1JGQ - chains A and F of the 25 polymer chains in the assembly; structure by X-ray diffraction, 5.00 A resolution (low resolution: residue-level contacts below are approximate; hydrogen-bond / salt-bridge calls are withheld).

== Chain A ==
Molecule: 30S 16S ribosomal RNA
From: Thermus thermophilus
Sequence (1522 nucleotides; numbered 0 to 1544 plus 19 insertion-coded residues; 42 numbers in that range are skipped by the numbering (no residue carries them; nothing is unmodelled there); the number before each row is that of its first residue; a row labelled like 186A-186F holds insertion residues (186A, then the next letters in order); numbering starts at 0):
     0 UUUGUUGGAGAGUUUGAUCCUGGCUCAGGGUGAACGCUGGCGGCGUGCCU
    50 AAGACAUGCAAGUCGUGCGG
    73 GCCGCGGGGU
    84 UUUACUCCGU
    95 GGU
    99 C
   101 AGCGGCGGACGGGUGAGUAACGCGUGGGU
  129A G
   130 ACCUACCCGGAAGAGGGGGACAACCCGGGGAAACUCGGGCUAAUCCCCCA
   180 UGUGGAC
186A-186F CCGCCC
   187 CUUG
191A-191F GGGUGU
   191 GUCCAAAGGGC
   208 UUU
   216 GCCCGCUUCCGGAUGGGCCCGCGUCCCAUCAGCUAGUUGGUGGGGUAAUG
   266 GCCCACCAAGGCGACGACGGGUAGCCGGUCUGAGAGGAUGGCCGGCCACA
   316 GGGGCACUGAGACACGGGCCCCACUCCUACGGGAGGCAGCAGUUAGGAAU
   366 CUUCCGCAAUGGGCGCAAGCCUGACGGAGCGACGCCGCUUGGAGGAAGAA
   416 GCCCUUCGGGGUGUAAACUCCUGAA
   442 CCCGGGACGAAACCCCC
   464 GACGA
   474 GGGGACUGACGGUACCGGGGUAAUA
   500 GCGCCGGCCAACUCCGUGCCAGCAGCCGCGGUAAUACGGAGGGCGCGAGC
   550 GUUACCCGGAUUCACUGGGCGUAAAGGGCGUGUAGGCGGCCUGGGGCGUC
   600 CCAUGUGAAAGACCACGGCUCAACCGUGGGGGAGCGUGGGAUACGCUCAG
   650 GCUAGACGGUGGGAGAGGGUGGUGGAAUUCCCGGAGUAGCGGUGAAAUGC
   700 GCAGAUACCGGGAGGAACGCCGAUGGCGAAGGCAGCCACCUGGUCCACCC
   750 GUGACGCUGAGGCGCGAAAGCGUGGGGAGCAAACCGGAUUAGAUACCCGG
   800 GUAGUCCACGCCCUAAACGAUGCGCGCUAGGUCUCUGGG
   841 UCU
   848 CCUGGGGGCCGAAGCUAACGCGUUAAGCGCGCCGCCUGGGGAGUACGGCC
   898 GCAAGGCUGAAACUCAAAGGAAUUGACGGGGGCCCGCACAAGCGGUGGAG
   948 CAUGUGGUUUAAUUCGAAGCAACGCGAAGAACCUUACCAGGCCUUGACAU
   998 G
  998A C
   999 UAGGGAACCCGGGUGAAAGCCUGGGGUGCC
1028A-1028B CC
  1029 GCGA
1032A-1032B GG
  1033 GGAGCCCUAGCACAGGUGCUGCAUGGCCGUCGUCAGCUCGUGCCGUGAGG
  1083 UGUUGGGUUAAGUCCCGCAACGAGCGCAACCCCCGCCGUUAGUUGCCAGC
  1133 GGUUCGGCCGGGCACUCUAACGGGACUGCCCGCGA
  1169 AAGCGGGAGGAAGGAGGGGACGACGUCUGGUCAGCAUGGCCCUUACGGCC
  1219 UGGGCGACACACGUGCUACAAUGCCCACUACAAAGCGAUGCCACCCGGCA
  1269 ACGGGGAGCUAAUCGCAAAAAGGUGGGCCCAGUUCGGAUUGGGGUCUGCA
  1319 ACCCGACCCCAUGAAGCCGGAAUCGCUAGUAAUCGCGGAUCAGC
 1362A C
  1363 AUGCCGCGGUGAAUACGUUCCCGGGCCUUGUACACACCGCCCGUCACGCC
  1413 AUGGGAGCGGGCUCUACCCGAAGUCGCCGGG
  1446 AGCCUACGGG
  1459 CAGGCGCCGAGGGUAGGGCCCGUGACUGGGGCGAAGUCGUAACAAGGUAG
  1509 CUGUACCGGAAGGUGCGGCUGGAUCACCUCCUUUCU
Not modelled in the structure: 0, 1543-1544

== Chain F ==
Molecule: 30S ribosomal protein S3
From: Thermus thermophilus
Amino-acid sequence (239 residues; each row starts with the number of its first residue):
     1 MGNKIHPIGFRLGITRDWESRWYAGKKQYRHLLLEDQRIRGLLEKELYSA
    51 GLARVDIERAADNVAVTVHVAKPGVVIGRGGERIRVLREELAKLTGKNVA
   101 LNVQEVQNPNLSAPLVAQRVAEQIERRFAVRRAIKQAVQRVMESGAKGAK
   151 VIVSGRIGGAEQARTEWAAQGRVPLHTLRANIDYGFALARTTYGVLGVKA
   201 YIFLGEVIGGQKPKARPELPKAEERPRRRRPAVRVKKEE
Not modelled in the structure: 1, 208-239

== Interface between chain A and chain F ==
Contacting residue pairs - 5 pairs, chain A then chain F:
  U1056(A) / Ala-163(F)
  G1057(A) / Ser-154(F)
  G1108(A) / Pro-174(F)
  G1108(A) / Leu-175(F)
  G1206(A) / Gly-194(F)
Interface residues without a listed pair, chain A (5 interface residues in all): C1107
Interface residues without a listed pair, chain F (6 interface residues in all): Arg-172

== Overview ==
The interface between chain A and chain F involves 5 residues on one side and 6 on the other.
Here chain A is 30S 16S ribosomal RNA and chain F is 30S ribosomal protein S3, both from Thermus thermophilus.
Entry 1JGQ (The Path of Messenger RNA Through the Ribosome. THIS FILE, 1JGQ, CONTAINS THE 30S RIBOSOME SUBUNIT
...) was determined by X-ray diffraction (same publication as 1JGO and 1JGP).
